8Y0Q - chains 2 and 3 of the 6 polymer chains in the assembly; structure by electron microscopy, 2.44 A resolution.

# Chain 2
Protein: VP2 of capsid protein
From: Foot-and-mouth disease virus O
UniProtKB: J9PGT1 (J9PGT1_9PICO); residues 1-218 here correspond to UniProt positions 287-504 (UniProt number = residue number + 286)
Chain sequence (218 residues; row label = number of the first residue in the row):
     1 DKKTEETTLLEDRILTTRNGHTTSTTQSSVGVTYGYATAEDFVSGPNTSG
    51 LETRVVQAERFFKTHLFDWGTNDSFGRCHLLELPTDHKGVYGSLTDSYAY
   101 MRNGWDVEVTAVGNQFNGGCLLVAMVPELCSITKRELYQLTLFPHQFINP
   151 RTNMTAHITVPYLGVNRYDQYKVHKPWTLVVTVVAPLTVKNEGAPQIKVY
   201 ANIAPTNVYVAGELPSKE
Unresolved in the structure: 1-12, 218
Sequence notes: conflict Thr182 (Met468 in J9PGT1), Lys190 (Asn476 in J9PGT1), Tyr209 (His495 in J9PGT1)

# Chain 3
Protein: VP3 of capsid protein
From: Foot-and-mouth disease virus O
UniProtKB: A0A1C6ZW66 (A0A1C6ZW66_9PICO); residues 1-220 here correspond to UniProt positions 304-523 (UniProt number = residue number + 303)
Chain sequence (220 residues; numbered 1 to 220; the number before each row is that of its first residue):
     1 GIFPVACSDGYGGLVTTDPKTADPVYGKVFNPPRNLLPGRFTNLLDVAEA
    51 CPTFLRFDSDVPYVTTKTDSDRKLVQFDLSLAAKHMSNTFLAGLAQYYTQ
   101 YSGTINLHFMFTGPTDAKARYMVAYAPPGMEPPTTPEAAAHCIHAEWDTG
   151 LNSKFTFSIPYLSAADYAYTASDVAETTNVQGWVCLFQITHGKADGDALV
   201 VLASAGKDFDLRLPVDARAQ
Unresolved in the structure: 220
Sequence notes: conflict Arg56 (His359 in A0A1C6ZW66), Lys73 (Val376 in A0A1C6ZW66), Val75 (Ala378 in A0A1C6ZW66), Thr134 (Lys437 in A0A1C6ZW66), Ala219 (Thr522 in A0A1C6ZW66)

# How chain 2 and chain 3 interact
Contacting residue pairs (56; chain 2 residue first):
  Tyr36(2) - Pro38(3)
  Tyr36(2) - Gly39(3)  hydrogen bond (backbone-backbone)
  Ala37(2) - Pro38(3)  hydrophobic
  Asp41(2) - Leu36(3)
  Asp41(2) - Pro38(3)
  Phe42(2) - Asn35(3)
  Phe42(2) - Leu36(3)  hydrophobic
  Phe75(2) - Asp60(3)
  Phe75(2) - Pro62(3)
  Gln115(2) - Thr115(3)  hydrogen bond (backbone-backbone)
  Phe116(2) - Pro114(3)
  Phe116(2) - Thr115(3)
  Phe116(2) - Asp116(3)
  Asn117(2) - Pro114(3)
  Gly118(2) - Thr112(3)
  Gly119(2) - Thr112(3)  hydrogen bond (backbone-backbone)
  Cys120(2) - Thr112(3)
  Leu122(2) - Phe54(3)  hydrophobic
  Arg135(2) - Ser87(3)  hydrogen bond (side chain-backbone)
  Arg135(2) - Asn88(3)  hydrogen bond
  Tyr138(2) - Thr53(3)
  Tyr138(2) - Phe54(3)  hydrogen bond (backbone-backbone)
  Tyr138(2) - Leu55(3)
  Tyr138(2) - Asp60(3)  hydrogen bond (side chain-backbone)
  Tyr138(2) - Val61(3)  hydrogen bond (side chain-backbone)
  Tyr138(2) - Asn88(3)
  Gln139(2) - Thr53(3)
  Gln139(2) - Asn88(3)
  Gln139(2) - Thr89(3)  hydrogen bond (side chain-backbone)
  Gln139(2) - Phe90(3)
  Thr141(2) - Cys51(3)
  Thr141(2) - Pro52(3)  hydrogen bond (side chain-backbone)
  Thr141(2) - Thr53(3)
  Leu142(2) - Val47(3)  hydrophobic
  Leu142(2) - Cys51(3)  hydrophobic
  Leu142(2) - Phe90(3)  hydrophobic
  Phe147(2) - Phe54(3)  hydrophobic
  Phe147(2) - Met110(3)  hydrophobic
  Asn149(2) - Phe111(3)  hydrogen bond (side chain-backbone)
  Asn149(2) - Thr112(3)
  Arg151(2) - Phe111(3)
  Arg151(2) - Gly113(3)  hydrogen bond (side chain-backbone)
  Arg151(2) - Pro114(3)  hydrogen bond (side chain-backbone)
  Arg151(2) - Gly150(3)  hydrogen bond (side chain-backbone)
  Tyr162(2) - Pro38(3)
  Leu163(2) - Pro38(3)  hydrophobic
  Arg167(2) - Pro33(3)
  Val184(2) - Pro62(3)
  Val184(2) - Tyr63(3)
  Val184(2) - Val200(3)  hydrophobic
  Ala185(2) - Thr112(3)
  Ala185(2) - Ala198(3)  hydrophobic
  Pro186(2) - Tyr63(3)
  Lys190(2) - Pro114(3)
  Lys190(2) - Lys193(3)  hydrogen bond (side chain-backbone)
  Lys190(2) - Asp197(3)  salt bridge
Also at the interface, not in a pair above, chain 2 (30 interface residues in all): Leu137, Pro161, Thr188
Also at the interface, not in a pair above, chain 3 (39 interface residues in all): Leu37, Arg56, Ala117, Ser153, Ala194, Asp195, Gly196, Leu202
From the paper, about this interface:
  - epitope / paratope residues, chain 3: Asp195(3)

# In short
Chain 2 and chain 3 form an interface of 30 and 39 residues respectively; the contacts include 15 hydrogen
bonds and 1 salt bridge. Polar contacts include Lys190(2)-Asp197(3), Arg135(2)-Ser87(3) and
Arg135(2)-Asn88(3). The paper reports the epitope/paratope residue Asp195(3).
Chain 2 is VP2 of capsid protein and chain 3 is VP3 of capsid protein, both from Foot-and-mouth disease virus
O; the structure, Complex of FMDV O/18074 and inter-serotype broadly neutralizing antibodies pOA-2, was
determined by electron microscopy together with 8Y0R from the same study.
